6FPI - chains T and M of the 4 polymer chains in the assembly; structure by X-ray diffraction, 1.50 A resolution.

[Chain T]
Molecule: Hydrogenase-1 small chain
From: Escherichia coli K-12
Notes: EC 1.12.99.6
UniProt: P69739 (MBHS_ECOLI); residues 1-327 here correspond to UniProt positions 46-372 (UniProt number = residue number + 45)
Amino-acid sequence (327 residues; row label = number of the first residue in the row):
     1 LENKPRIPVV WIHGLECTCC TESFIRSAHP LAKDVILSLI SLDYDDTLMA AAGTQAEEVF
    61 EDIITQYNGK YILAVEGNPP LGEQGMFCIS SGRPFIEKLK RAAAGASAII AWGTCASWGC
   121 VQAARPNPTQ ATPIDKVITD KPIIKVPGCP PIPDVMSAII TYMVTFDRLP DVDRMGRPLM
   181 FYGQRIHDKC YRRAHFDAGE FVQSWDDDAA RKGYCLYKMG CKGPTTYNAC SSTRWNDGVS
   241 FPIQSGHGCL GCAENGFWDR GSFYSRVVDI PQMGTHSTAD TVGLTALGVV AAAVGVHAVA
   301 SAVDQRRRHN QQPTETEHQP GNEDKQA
Unresolved in the structure: 1-3, 272-327
Bound ions: fe4-s3 cluster Fe: Cys-17, Cys-19, Cys-20, Cys-115, Cys-120, Cys-149; 4Fe-4S cluster Fe: His-187, Cys-190, Cys-215, Cys-221; 3Fe-4S cluster Fe: Cys-230, Cys-249, Cys-252
Ligand contacts:
  - 3Fe-4S cluster (F3S): Ile-186, Thr-226, Asn-228, Cys-230, Trp-235, Phe-241, Pro-242, Cys-249, Leu-250, Gly-251, Cys-252, Ala-253
  - fe4-s3 cluster (SF3): Glu-16, Cys-17, Thr-18, Cys-19, Cys-20, Glu-76, Gly-113, Thr-114, Cys-115, Cys-120, Gly-148, Cys-149, Pro-150
  - 4Fe-4S cluster (SF4): Ile-186, His-187, Cys-190, Arg-192, Arg-193, Phe-196, Cys-215, Leu-216, Tyr-217, Cys-221, Gly-223, Pro-224, Ile-243
Curated features (UniProtKB/Swiss-Prot):
  - binding site ([4Fe-4S] cluster): Cys-17, Cys-20, Cys-115, Cys-149, His-187, Cys-190, Cys-215, Cys-221
  - binding site ([3Fe-4S] cluster): Cys-230, Cys-249, Cys-252

[Chain M]
Molecule: Hydrogenase-1 large chain
From: Escherichia coli K-12
Notes: EC 1.12.99.6
UniProt: P0ACD8 (MBHL_ECOLI); residue numbers follow UniProt; this construct covers 1-582
Amino-acid sequence (582 residues; numbered 1 to 582; the number before each row is that of its first residue):
     1 MSTQYETQGY TINNAGRRLV VDPITRIQGH MRCEVNINDQ NVITNAVSCG TMFRGLEIIL
    61 QGRDPRDAWA FVERICGVCT GVHALASVYA IEDAIGIKVP DNANIIRNIM LATLWCHDHL
   121 VHFYQLAGMD WIDVLDALKA DPRKTSELAQ SLSSWPKSSP GYFFDVQNRL KKFVEGGQLG
   181 IFRNGYWGHP QYKLPPEANL MGFAHYLEAL DFQREIVKIH AVFGGKNPHP NWIVGGMPCA
   241 INIDESGAVG AVNMERLNLV QSIITRTADF INNVMIPDAL AIGQFNKPWS EIGTGLSDKC
   301 VLSYGAFPDI ANDFGEKSLL MPGGAVINGD FNNVLPVDLV DPQQVQEFVD HAWYRYPNDQ
   361 VGRHPFDGIT DPWYNPGDVK GSDTNIQQLN EQERYSWIKA PRWRGNAMEV GPLARTLIAY
   421 HKGDAATVES VDRMMSALNL PLSGIQSTLG RILCRAHEAQ WAAGKLQYFF DKLMTNLKNG
   481 NLATASTEKW EPATWPTECR GVGFTEAPRG ALGHWAAIRD GKIDLYQCVV PTTWNASPRD
   541 PKGQIGAYEA ALMNTKMAIP EQPLEILRTL HSFDPCLACS TH
Unresolved in the structure: 1
Construct notes: conflict Gln-28 (Glu in P0ACD8)
Bound ions: Mg2+: Glu-57, Cys-528; ni-fe reduced active center Ni: Cys-76, Cys-79, Cys-576, Cys-579
Ligand contacts: ni-fe reduced active center (EJ2): Cys-76, Cys-79, Val-82, His-83, Ala-507, Pro-508, Arg-509, Leu-512, Val-530, Pro-531, Thr-532, Cys-576, Cys-579
Curated features (UniProtKB/Swiss-Prot):
  - binding site (Ni(2+)): Cys-76, Cys-79, Cys-576, Cys-579

[How chain T and chain M interact]
Pairs across the interface (202; chain T residue first):
  Pro-5(T) with Gln-178(M)
  Arg-6(T) with Phe-173(M), hydrogen bond (side chain-backbone); Gln-178(M), hydrogen bond (backbone-side chain)
  His-13(T) with His-30(M), hydrogen bond (backbone-side chain)
  Gly-14(T) with His-30(M), hydrogen bond (backbone-side chain)
  Leu-15(T) with Met-52(M), hydrophobic; Phe-53(M)
  Glu-16(T) with Gln-28(M); Met-52(M); Arg-54(M); Ala-578(M)
  Cys-17(T) with Gln-28(M); Arg-54(M); Arg-74(M); Ile-75(M); Cys-76(M), hydrophobic; Gly-77(M), hydrogen bond (backbone-backbone); His-229(M), hydrogen bond
  Thr-18(T) with Gln-28(M), hydrogen bond
  Cys-19(T) with Gly-77(M); Pro-228(M); His-229(M)
  Glu-22(T) with Gly-77(M); Val-78(M); His-117(M); Pro-228(M)
  Ser-23(T) with Pro-228(M)
  Ile-25(T) with Gln-213(M), hydrogen bond (backbone-side chain)
  Arg-26(T) with His-117(M), hydrogen bond; Gln-213(M), hydrogen bond; Arg-214(M); Val-217(M); Asn-227(M), hydrogen bond
  Ser-27(T) with Arg-214(M)
  Ala-28(T) with Arg-214(M)
  Leu-31(T) with Asp-211(M); Arg-214(M)
  Lys-33(T) with Leu-207(M); Leu-210(M); Asp-211(M), salt bridge
  Asp-34(T) with Arg-169(M), salt bridge
  Ile-36(T) with Phe-173(M)
  Leu-37(T) with Arg-169(M); Phe-173(M)
  Ser-38(T) with Arg-169(M), hydrogen bond
  Ser-41(T) with Gln-178(M)
  Leu-42(T) with Gly-180(M); Ile-181(M)
  Asp-43(T) with Gly-180(M)
  Asp-46(T) with Pro-23(M); Thr-25(M); Arg-26(M), hydrogen bond (backbone-backbone)
  Thr-47(T) with Arg-26(M); Leu-126(M)
  Leu-48(T) with Arg-26(M); Met-129(M); Ile-181(M)
  Met-49(T) with Thr-25(M); Arg-26(M), hydrogen bond (backbone-side chain); Ile-181(M)
  Ala-50(T) with Arg-26(M), hydrogen bond (backbone-side chain); Met-129(M); Ile-181(M), hydrogen bond (backbone-backbone); Tyr-186(M); Trp-187(M), hydrophobic
  Ala-51(T) with Thr-25(M), hydrogen bond (backbone-side chain); Arg-183(M); Asn-184(M); Tyr-186(M)
  Ala-52(T) with Pro-23(M); Thr-25(M); Tyr-186(M), hydrogen bond (backbone-side chain); Leu-567(M), hydrophobic
  Gly-53(T) with Val-21(M); Asp-22(M); Pro-23(M), hydrogen bond (backbone-backbone)
  Gln-55(T) with Asn-184(M), hydrogen bond (backbone-side chain); Tyr-186(M), hydrogen bond; Glu-561(M), hydrogen bond (side chain-backbone); Pro-563(M)
  Glu-57(T) with Asp-22(M)
  Glu-58(T) with Asn-184(M), hydrogen bond
  Val-59(T) with Arg-183(M); Asn-184(M)
  Asp-62(T) with Arg-183(M), salt bridge
  Gln-66(T) with Arg-183(M)
  Glu-83(T) with Tyr-374(M), hydrogen bond (side chain-backbone)
  Gln-84(T) with Asp-383(M); Thr-384(M)
  Met-86(T) with Tyr-374(M); Asp-383(M); Thr-384(M); Ile-386(M), hydrophobic; Trp-397(M), hydrogen bond (backbone-side chain)
  Phe-87(T) with Thr-51(M); Met-52(M); Phe-53(M), hydrogen bond (backbone-backbone); Pro-372(M), hydrophobic; Trp-397(M), hydrophobic
  Cys-88(T) with His-30(M); Thr-51(M)
  Ile-89(T) with Thr-51(M), hydrogen bond (backbone-backbone)
  Ser-90(T) with Asp-22(M)
  Ser-91(T) with Asp-22(M), hydrogen bond (backbone-side chain); Pro-23(M)
  Gly-92(T) with Asp-22(M), hydrogen bond (backbone-side chain); Arg-32(M); Thr-384(M); Asn-385(M); Ile-386(M), hydrogen bond (backbone-backbone)
  Arg-93(T) with Thr-384(M); Asn-385(M)
  Pro-94(T) with Thr-384(M)
  Val-121(T) with Leu-56(M), hydrophobic; Ile-59(M); Phe-71(M), hydrophobic; Arg-74(M)
  Gln-122(T) with Arg-54(M); Ile-59(M)
  Ala-124(T) with Ile-59(M); Arg-63(M)
  Arg-125(T) with Ile-59(M); Gln-61(M); Arg-63(M), hydrogen bond (backbone-side chain)
  Pro-126(T) with Ile-58(M), hydrophobic; Ile-59(M)
  Pro-128(T) with Arg-54(M); Gly-55(M); Ile-59(M)
  Thr-129(T) with Phe-53(M); Arg-54(M)
  Cys-149(T) with Arg-74(M), hydrogen bond (backbone-side chain); Lys-226(M), hydrogen bond (backbone-side chain); His-229(M)
  Pro-150(T) with Lys-226(M); Pro-228(M)
  Arg-192(T) with Gly-250(M), hydrogen bond (side chain-backbone)
  Trp-205(T) with Ile-233(M), hydrophobic; Ala-485(M), hydrophobic; Thr-487(M); Trp-490(M)
  Asp-206(T) with Ala-240(M); Ala-483(M); Thr-484(M), hydrogen bond (side chain-backbone); Ala-485(M)
  Ala-210(T) with Ala-240(M); Gly-250(M)
  Arg-211(T) with Ile-241(M); Asn-242(M), hydrogen bond (backbone-side chain); Gly-247(M); Ala-251(M); Ala-483(M)
  Lys-212(T) with Ser-246(M); Gly-247(M)
  Gly-213(T) with Gly-250(M)
  Trp-235(T) with Gly-225(M); Lys-226(M); Asn-227(M)
  Asn-236(T) with Val-217(M); Lys-218(M); Ala-221(M); Lys-226(M); Asn-227(M), hydrogen bond (side chain-backbone)
  Val-239(T) with Lys-218(M); Ala-221(M), hydrophobic; Val-222(M), hydrophobic; Arg-256(M), hydrogen bond (backbone-side chain); Leu-259(M), hydrophobic
  Ser-240(T) with Ala-221(M), hydrogen bond (side chain-backbone); Gly-225(M)
  Phe-241(T) with Gly-225(M), hydrogen bond (backbone-backbone)
  Pro-242(T) with Gly-225(M); Lys-226(M); Asn-231(M)
  Gln-244(T) with Arg-256(M)
  Ser-245(T) with Ala-221(M), hydrogen bond (side chain-backbone); Val-222(M), hydrogen bond (side chain-backbone); Gly-225(M), hydrogen bond (side chain-backbone); Pro-238(M); Cys-239(M)
  Gly-246(T) with Pro-238(M)
  His-247(T) with Trp-69(M); Asn-231(M); Trp-232(M); Ile-233(M); Pro-238(M)
  Leu-250(T) with Asn-231(M)
  Trp-258(T) with Arg-63(M), hydrogen bond (backbone-side chain); Ala-70(M); Phe-71(M), hydrophobic; Arg-74(M)
  Asp-259(T) with Arg-63(M), salt bridge
  Ser-262(T) with Asp-67(M), hydrogen bond
  Phe-263(T) with Asp-67(M), hydrogen bond (backbone-side chain); Ala-70(M), hydrophobic; Phe-71(M), hydrophobic
  Tyr-264(T) with Arg-66(M); Asp-67(M); Trp-69(M), hydrogen bond; Trp-232(M); Ile-233(M); Trp-490(M), hydrophobic
Other interface residues (no listed pair), chain T (89 interface residues in all): Tyr-44, Thr-54, Ala-56, Ile-63, Tyr-67, Tyr-191, Ser-204, Asp-237
Other interface residues (no listed pair), chain M (97 interface residues in all): Ile-27, Gly-29, Gly-62, Asp-64, Gln-125, Phe-182, Gly-185, Phe-223, Gly-224, Trp-353, Trp-373, Leu-482, Gln-562

[Summary]
The interface between chain T and chain M involves 89 residues on one side and 97 on the other, with 47
hydrogen bonds and 4 salt bridges. Polar pairs include Lys-33(T)/Asp-211(M), Asp-34(T)/Arg-169(M) and
Asp-62(T)/Arg-183(M). Ligands of chain T: 4Fe-4S cluster, 3Fe-4S cluster and fe4-s3 cluster.
Here chain T is Hydrogenase-1 small chain and chain M is Hydrogenase-1 large chain, both from Escherichia coli
K-12. Entry 6FPI (Structure of fully reduced Hydrogenase (Hyd-1) variant E28Q) was determined by X-ray
diffraction together with 5LRY, 6FPO, 6FPW, 6G7R, 6GAL, 6GAM and 6GAN from the same study.
